Entry 2X53 (X-ray diffraction, 3.90 A resolution); this record covers chains W and X of the 27 polymer chains in the assembly.

== Chain W (and X) ==
Molecule: ORF15
Organism: Lactococcus phage P2
Notes: chain X of this document is another copy of the same molecule, construct and numbering; everything in this record applies to it too
Sequence (298 residues; each row starts with the number of its first residue):
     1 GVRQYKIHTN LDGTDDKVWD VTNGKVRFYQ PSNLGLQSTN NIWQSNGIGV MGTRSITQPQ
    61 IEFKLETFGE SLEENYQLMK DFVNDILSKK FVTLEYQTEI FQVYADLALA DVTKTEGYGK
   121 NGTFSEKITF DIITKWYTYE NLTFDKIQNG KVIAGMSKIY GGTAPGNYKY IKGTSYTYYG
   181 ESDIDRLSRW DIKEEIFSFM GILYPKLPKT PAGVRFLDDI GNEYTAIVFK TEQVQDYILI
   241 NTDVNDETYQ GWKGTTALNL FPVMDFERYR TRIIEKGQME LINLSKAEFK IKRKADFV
Ion coordination: Sr2+ near Asp246 (its only coordinating residue here)
From the paper describing this entry:
  - Sr2+ coordination: Leu11, Asp246

== How chain W and chain X interact ==
Contacting residue pairs (59):
  Leu72(W) - Gly1(X)
  Leu72(W) - Glu99(X)
  Glu73(W) - Glu99(X)  hydrogen bond (backbone-side chain)
  Glu73(W) - Ile100(X)
  Tyr76(W) - Arg3(X)
  Tyr76(W) - Tyr96(X)  hydrogen bond
  Tyr76(W) - Thr98(X)
  Tyr76(W) - Ile100(X)
  Gln77(W) - Ile100(X)
  Met79(W) - Phe297(X)
  Lys80(W) - Ile100(X)
  Lys80(W) - Phe101(X)
  Lys80(W) - Val298(X)
  Val83(W) - Phe297(X)  hydrophobic
  Asn84(W) - Phe297(X)  hydrogen bond (side chain-backbone)
  Ile86(W) - Arg54(X)
  Leu87(W) - Arg54(X)  hydrogen bond (backbone-side chain)
  Leu87(W) - Phe297(X)  hydrophobic
  Lys89(W) - Arg54(X)
  Lys90(W) - Met51(X)
  Lys90(W) - Arg54(X)
  Ala108(W) - Asn40(X)
  Ala108(W) - Ile42(X)  hydrophobic
  Leu109(W) - Leu36(X)  hydrophobic
  Leu109(W) - Ser38(X)
  Leu109(W) - Asn40(X)  hydrogen bond (backbone-side chain)
  Ala110(W) - Gln37(X)
  Ala110(W) - Ser38(X)  hydrogen bond (backbone-backbone)
  Asp111(W) - Leu36(X)
  Asp111(W) - Gln37(X)
  Val112(W) - Asn33(X)
  Val112(W) - Gly35(X)
  Val112(W) - Leu36(X)  hydrogen bond (backbone-backbone)
  Thr113(W) - Asn33(X)
  Lys114(W) - Asn33(X)  hydrogen bond (backbone-side chain)
  Lys114(W) - Leu34(X)  hydrogen bond (backbone-backbone)
  Lys114(W) - Gly35(X)
  Lys114(W) - Tyr96(X)
  Lys114(W) - Phe297(X)
  Lys114(W) - Val298(X)  hydrogen bond (side chain-backbone)
  Thr115(W) - Ser32(X)
  Glu116(W) - Arg3(X)  salt bridge
  Glu116(W) - Tyr5(X)  hydrogen bond
  Glu116(W) - Pro31(X)
  Glu116(W) - Tyr96(X)
  Asp131(W) - Asn40(X)  hydrogen bond
  Asp131(W) - Ile42(X)
  Ile132(W) - Ile42(X)
  Ile132(W) - Gln44(X)  hydrogen bond (backbone-side chain)
  Ile133(W) - Ile42(X)  hydrophobic
  Ile133(W) - Gln44(X)
  Ile133(W) - Gly49(X)
  Thr134(W) - Gly47(X)
  Thr134(W) - Gly49(X)  hydrogen bond (side chain-backbone)
  Phe197(W) - Ile48(X)  hydrophobic
  Val244(W) - Gly49(X)
  Asn245(W) - Gly49(X)
  Asn245(W) - Met51(X)  hydrogen bond (side chain-backbone)
  Lys294(W) - Gly47(X)
Also at the interface, not in a pair above, chain W (32 interface residues in all): Gln58, Tyr118, Ile273
Also at the interface, not in a pair above, chain X (28 interface residues in all): Val2, Val50

== Summary ==
The interface between chain W and chain X involves 32 residues on one side and 28 on the other, with 15
hydrogen bonds and 1 salt bridge. Polar pairs include Glu116(W)-Arg3(X), Glu73(W)-Glu99(X) and
Tyr76(W)-Tyr96(X). From the paper: Sr2+ coordination by Leu11(W) and Asp246(W).
Both chains are ORF15 (Lactococcus phage P2). Entry 2X53 (Structure of the phage p2 baseplate in its activated
conformation with Sr) was determined by X-ray diffraction together with 4V5I and 2WZP from the same study.
